Entry 2JJI (X-ray diffraction, 1.57 A resolution); this record covers chain A.

# Chain A
Protein: Endothiapepsin
From: Cryphonectria parasitica
Notes: EC 3.4.23.22
UniProtKB: P11838 (CARP_CRYPA); residues 1-330 here correspond to UniProt positions 90-419 (UniProt number = residue number + 89)
Chain sequence (329 residues; numbered 1 to 330; 1 number in that range is skipped by the numbering (no residue carries it; nothing is unmodelled there); the number before each row is that of its first residue):
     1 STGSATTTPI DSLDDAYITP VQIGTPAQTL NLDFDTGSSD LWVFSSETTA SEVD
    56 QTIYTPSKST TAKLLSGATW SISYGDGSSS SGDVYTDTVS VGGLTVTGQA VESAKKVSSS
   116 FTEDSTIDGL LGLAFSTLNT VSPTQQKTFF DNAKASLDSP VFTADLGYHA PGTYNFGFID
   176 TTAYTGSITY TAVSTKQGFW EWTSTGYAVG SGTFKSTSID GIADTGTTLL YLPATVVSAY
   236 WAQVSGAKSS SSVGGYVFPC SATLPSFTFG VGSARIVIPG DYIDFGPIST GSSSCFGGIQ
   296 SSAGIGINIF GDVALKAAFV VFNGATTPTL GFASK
Modified / non-standard residues: Asp-54 ((3-amino-2,5-dioxo-1-pyrrolidinyl)acetic acid; SUI)
Disulfide bonds: Cys-255/Cys-290
Glycans and other covalent adducts: covalent link Asp-54/Gln-56
Ligand contacts: pd-135,040 (0QS; N~2~-[(2R)-2-benzyl-3-(tert-butylsulfonyl)propanoyl]-N-{(1R)-1-(cyclohexylmethyl)-3,3-difluoro-2,2-dihydroxy-4-[(2-morpholin-4-ylethyl)amino]-4-oxobutyl}-3-(1H-imidazol-3-ium-4-yl)-L-alaninamide): Ile-10, Asp-15, Ala-16, Asp-33, Asp-35, Gly-37, Ser-38, Ile-77, Ser-78, Tyr-79, Gly-80, Asp-81, Ser-83, Phe-116, Asp-119, Ile-122, Leu-125, Leu-133, Thr-135, Phe-194, Asp-219, Gly-221, Thr-222, Thr-223, Leu-224, Tyr-226, Phe-280, Ile-300, Ile-304

# Summary
Chain A binds pd-135,040.
Chain A is Endothiapepsin (Cryphonectria parasitica); the structure, Endothiapepsin in complex with a gem-diol
inhibitor, was determined by X-ray diffraction together with 2JJJ from the same study.
